Entry 5IJF (X-ray diffraction, 2.65 A resolution); this record covers chain A.

== Chain A ==
Name: Serum albumin
Organism: Homo sapiens
UniProtKB: P02768 (ALBU_HUMAN); residues 1-585 here correspond to UniProt positions 25-609 (UniProt number = residue number + 24)
Amino-acid sequence (585 residues; each row starts with the number of its first residue):
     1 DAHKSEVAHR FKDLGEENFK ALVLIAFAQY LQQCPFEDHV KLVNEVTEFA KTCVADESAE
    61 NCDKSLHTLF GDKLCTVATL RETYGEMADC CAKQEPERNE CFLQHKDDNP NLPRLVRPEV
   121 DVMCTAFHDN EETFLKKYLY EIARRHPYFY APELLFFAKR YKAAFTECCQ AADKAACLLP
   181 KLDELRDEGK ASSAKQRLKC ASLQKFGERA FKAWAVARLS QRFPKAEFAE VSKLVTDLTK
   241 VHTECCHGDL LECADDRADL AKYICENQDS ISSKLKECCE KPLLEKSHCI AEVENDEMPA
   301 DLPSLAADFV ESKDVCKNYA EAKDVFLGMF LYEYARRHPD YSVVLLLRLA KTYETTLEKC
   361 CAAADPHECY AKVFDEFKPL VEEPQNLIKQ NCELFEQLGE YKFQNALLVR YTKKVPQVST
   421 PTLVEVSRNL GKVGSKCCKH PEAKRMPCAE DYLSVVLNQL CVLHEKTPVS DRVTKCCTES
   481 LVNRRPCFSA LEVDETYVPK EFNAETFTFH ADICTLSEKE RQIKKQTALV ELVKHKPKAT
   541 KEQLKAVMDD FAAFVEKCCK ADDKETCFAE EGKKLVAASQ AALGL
Disordered / not traced: 1-2, 78-85, 583-585
Swiss-Prot annotation at these positions:
  - binding site (Cu cation): H3
  - binding site (Ca(2+)): E6, D13, E244, D249, E252, D255, D259
  - binding site (Zn(2+)): H67, H247, D249
  - binding site ((4Z,15Z)-bilirubin IXalpha): K240
  - site: K4 (Not glycated), K20 (Not glycated), K41 (Not glycated), K64 (Not glycated), K73 (Not glycated), K93 (Not glycated), K106 (Not glycated), K136 (Not glycated), K159 (Not glycated), K174 (Not glycated), K181 (Not glycated), K190 (Not glycated), K195 (Not glycated), K199 (Aspirin-acetylated lysine), K205 (Not glycated), K212 (Not glycated), K240 (Not glycated), K262 (Not glycated), K274 (Not glycated), K286 (Not glycated) and 18 more in UniProt
  - modified residue: S5 (Phosphoserine), S58 (Phosphoserine), S65 (Phosphoserine), T83 (Phosphothreonine), K205 (N6-succinyllysine), S273 (Phosphoserine), S419 (Phosphoserine), T420 (Phosphothreonine), T422 (Phosphothreonine), K436 (N6-succinyllysine), S489 (Phosphoserine), K519 (N6-succinyllysine), K534 (N6-methyllysine), K564 (N6-succinyllysine)
  - glycosylation: K12 (N-linked (Glc) (glycation) lysine), K51 (N-linked (Glc) (glycation) lysine), K137 (N-linked (Glc) (glycation) lysine), K162 (N-linked (Glc) (glycation) lysine), K199 (N-linked (Glc) (glycation) lysine), K225 (N-linked (Glc) (glycation) lysine), K233 (N-linked (Glc) (glycation) lysine), K276 (N-linked (Glc) (glycation) lysine), K281 (N-linked (Glc) (glycation) lysine), K313 (N-linked (Glc) (glycation) lysine), K317 (N-linked (Glc) (glycation) lysine), N318 (N-linked (GlcNAc...) asparagine), K323 (N-linked (Glc) (glycation) lysine), K351 (N-linked (Glc) (glycation) lysine), K378 (N-linked (Glc) (glycation) lysine), K413 (N-linked (Glc) (glycation) lysine), K439 (N-linked (Glc) (glycation) lysine), K444 (N-linked (Glc) (glycation) lysine), D494 (N-linked (GlcNAc...) asparagine), K525 (N-linked (Glc) (glycation) lysine) and 4 more in UniProt
Disulfides: C53-C62, C75-C91, C90-C101, C124-C169, C168-C177, C200-C246, C245-C253, C265-C279, C278-C289, C316-C361, C360-C369, C392-C438, C437-C448, C461-C477, C476-C487, C514-C559, C558-C567
Metal / ion sites: Zn2+: H67, H247, D249

== Overview ==
H67, H247 and D249 coordinate Zn2+. UniProt lists Cu cation-binding residue H3, 7 Ca2+-binding residues, 3
Zn2+-binding residues and (4Z,15Z)-bilirubin IXalpha-binding residue K240.
Chain A is Serum albumin (Homo sapiens); the structure, Crystal structure of Human Serum Albumin in the
presence of 0.5 mM zinc at pH 9.0, was determined by X-ray diffraction (same publication as 5IJE, 5IIU, 5IIH,
5IIX and 5IJ5).
